PDB entry 2AJY | X-ray diffraction, 2.10 A resolution | chains L and H

# Chain L
Name: Antibody 7A1 Fab'
From: Mus musculus
Notes: fragment: immunoglobulin igg1 kappa light chain; antibody fragment or engineered binder
Amino-acid sequence (216 residues; numbered 1 to 211 plus 5 insertion-coded residues; the number before each row is that of its first residue; a row labelled like 27A-27E holds insertion residues (27A, then the next letters in order)):
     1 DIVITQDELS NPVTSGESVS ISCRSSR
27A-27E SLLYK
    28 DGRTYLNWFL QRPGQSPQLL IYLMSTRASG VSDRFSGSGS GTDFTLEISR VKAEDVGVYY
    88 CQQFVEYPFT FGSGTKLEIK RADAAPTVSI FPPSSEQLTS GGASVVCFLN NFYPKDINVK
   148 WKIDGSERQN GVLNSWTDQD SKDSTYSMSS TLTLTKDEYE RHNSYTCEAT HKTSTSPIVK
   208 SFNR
Disulfide bonds: Cys23-Cys88, Cys134-Cys194
Bound ions: Zn2+ site 1 near Asp1 (its only coordinating residue here); Zn2+ site 2: Asp167 (shared with His172(H) of chain H); Zn2+ site 3: Glu185, His189 (shared with Gln204(H) of chain H)
Ligand contacts: ecgonine methyl ester (ECG; 3-hydroxy-8-methyl-8-aza-bicyclo[3.2.1]octane-2-carboxylic acid methyl ester): Tyr27D, Tyr32, Phe91, Val92, Glu93, Tyr94, Phe96

# Chain H
Name: Antibody 7A1 Fab'
From: Mus musculus
Notes: fragment: immunoglobulin igg1 heavy chain; antibody fragment or engineered binder
Amino-acid sequence (219 residues; numbered 1 to 228 plus 6 insertion-coded residues; 15 numbers in that range are skipped by the numbering (no residue carries them; nothing is unmodelled there); the number before each row is that of its first residue; a row labelled like 82A-82C holds insertion residues (82A, then the next letters in order)):
     1 EVKLSESGPG LVKPSQSLSL TCTVTGYSIT TNYAW
   35A T
    36 WIRQFPGNKL EWMGYIRSSV ITRYNPSLKS RISITQDTSK NQFFLQL
82A-82C NSV
    83 TTEDTATYYC ARYDYYGN
100A-100B TG
   101 DYWGQGTSVT VSSAKTTPPS VYPLAPGTAA
   133 LKSSMVTLGC LVKGYFPEPV TV
   156 TW
   162 NSGSLSSG
   171 VHTFPAVLQS
   183 DLYTLTSSVT VPSS
   199 TW
   202 PSQTVTCNVA HPASSTKVDK KI
   226 VPR
Disulfide bonds: Cys22-Cys92, Cys142-Cys208
Bound ions: Zn2+ site 1 near Glu1 (its only coordinating residue here); Zn2+ site 2: Asp72, Ser74; Zn2+ site 3: His172 (shared with Asp167(L) of chain L); Zn2+ site 4: Gln204 (shared with Glu185(L), His189(L) of chain L)
Ligand contacts: benzoic acid (BEZ): Asn32, Tyr33, Ala34, Arg52, Tyr95, Asp96, Tyr97
From the paper describing this entry:
  - conformationally variable residues (loop rearrangement): Arg52 to Arg58

# Chain L / chain H interface
Residue-residue contacts - 74 pairs, chain L then chain H:
  Tyr32(L) with Tyr97(H); Tyr98(H)
  Asn34(L) with Gly99(H), hydrogen bond (side chain-backbone)
  Phe36(L) with Tyr95(H); Thr100A(H); Trp103(H), hydrophobic
  Gln38(L) with Gln39(H), hydrogen bond; Tyr91(H), hydrogen bond
  Gln42(L) with Tyr91(H)
  Ser43(L) with Tyr91(H); Gly104(H), hydrogen bond (side chain-backbone); Gln105(H)
  Pro44(L) with Trp103(H)
  Leu46(L) with Asn100(H); Thr100A(H); Gly100B(H)
  Tyr49(L) with Asn100(H)
  Tyr87(L) with Gln39(H), hydrogen bond; Asn43(H), hydrogen bond (side chain-backbone); Leu45(H), hydrophobic
  Gln89(L) with Tyr95(H), hydrogen bond
  Phe91(L) with Tyr95(H), hydrophobic; Asp96(H); Tyr97(H); Gly99(H)
  Tyr94(L) with Trp47(H), hydrophobic; Arg58(H); Tyr59(H); Pro61(H)
  Pro95(L) with Trp47(H), hydrophobic; Asn60(H); Pro61(H)
  Phe96(L) with Trp47(H)
  Phe98(L) with Ile37(H), hydrophobic; Leu45(H); Tyr95(H)
  Ser116(L) with Thr139(H)
  Phe118(L) with Leu124(H); Ala125(H); Pro126(H); Thr139(H)
  Pro119(L) with Arg228(H)
  Pro120(L) with Arg228(H), hydrogen bond (backbone-side chain)
  Ser121(L) with Tyr122(H); Pro123(H)
  Glu123(L) with Tyr122(H); Pro123(H)
  Gln124(L) with Tyr122(H); Lys145(H)
  Ser127(L) with Tyr122(H)
  Ser131(L) with Leu143(H)
  Phe135(L) with Leu124(H), hydrophobic; Phe174(H), hydrophobic; Thr188(H); Ser189(H); Ser190(H)
  Asn137(L) with His172(H), hydrogen bond; Phe174(H); Ser190(H), hydrogen bond
  Asn138(L) with His172(H)
  Leu160(L) with Val177(H), hydrophobic; Gln179(H)
  Asn161(L) with Val177(H)
  Ser162(L) with Phe174(H); Pro175(H), hydrogen bond (side chain-backbone)
  Trp163(L) with Pro175(H)
  Thr164(L) with Thr173(H); Phe174(H)
  Asp167(L) with His172(H), salt bridge
  Ser174(L) with His172(H), hydrogen bond; Phe174(H)
  Met175(L) with Phe174(H)
  Ser176(L) with Phe174(H); Thr188(H), hydrogen bond
Interface residues without a listed pair, chain L (42 interface residues in all): Arg30, Leu50, Ala55, Val133, Thr178
Interface residues without a listed pair, chain H (46 interface residues in all): Glu46, Tyr50, Gly106, Gly127, Leu140, Gly141, Lys221

# Overview
42 residues of chain L face 46 of chain H across their interface, with 13 hydrogen bonds and 1 salt bridge.
Polar pairs include Asp167(L)-His172(H), Asn34(L)-Gly99(H) and Gln38(L)-Gln39(H). Chain L binds ecgonine
methyl ester. Chain H binds benzoic acid. The Zn2+ site 3 is built by His172(H) and Asp167(L). From the paper:
conformational variability at Arg52(H).
Here chain L is Antibody 7A1 Fab' and chain H is Antibody 7A1 Fab', both from Mus musculus. Entry 2AJY
(Crystal Structure of Cocaine catalytic Antibody 7A1 Fab' in Complex with ecgonine methyl ester and benzoic
...) was determined by X-ray diffraction, deposited together with 2AJS, 2AJU, 2AJV, 2AJX, 2AJZ and 2AK1.
